PDB entry 1U0U | X-ray diffraction, 2.11 A resolution | chains A and B

== Chain A (and B) ==
Protein: Dihydropinosylvin synthase
Organism: Pinus sylvestris
Notes: EC 2.3.1.-; chain B of this document is another copy of the same molecule, construct and numbering; everything in this record applies to it too
UniProt: Q02323 (DPSS_PINSY); residue numbers follow UniProt; this construct covers 1-393
Chain sequence (397 residues; each row starts with the number of its first residue; numbers below 1 keep their minus sign (Gly-3 is residue -3)):
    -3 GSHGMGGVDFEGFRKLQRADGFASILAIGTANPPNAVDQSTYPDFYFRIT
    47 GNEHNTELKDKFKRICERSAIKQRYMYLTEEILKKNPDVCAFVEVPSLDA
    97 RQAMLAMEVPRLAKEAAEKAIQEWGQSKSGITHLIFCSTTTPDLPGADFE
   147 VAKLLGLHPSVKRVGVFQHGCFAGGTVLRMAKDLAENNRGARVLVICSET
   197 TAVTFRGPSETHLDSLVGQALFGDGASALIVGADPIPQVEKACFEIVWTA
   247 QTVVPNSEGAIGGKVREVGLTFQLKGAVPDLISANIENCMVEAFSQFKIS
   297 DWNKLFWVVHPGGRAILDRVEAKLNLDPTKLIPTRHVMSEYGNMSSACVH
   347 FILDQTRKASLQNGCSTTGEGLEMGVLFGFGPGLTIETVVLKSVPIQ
Not modelled in the structure: -3 to 4
Construct notes: cloning artifact (-3 to 0)
Swiss-Prot annotation at these positions:
  - active site: Cys167
  - binding site (substrate): Lys57 to Arg60, Leu270, Gly308 to Arg310
  - mutagenesis: His165 (H165Q: Reduced activity)
What the authors report for this chain:
  - self-association interface (contacts with another copy of this molecule): Leu140

== Interface between chain A and chain B ==
Contacting residue pairs (127):
  Phe6(A) - Phe18(B)  hydrophobic
  Phe6(A) - Lys388(B)
  Phe9(A) - Phe18(B)  hydrophobic
  Phe9(A) - Val243(B)
  Phe9(A) - Gln292(B)
  Phe9(A) - Phe293(B)  hydrophobic
  Arg10(A) - Asp16(B)
  Arg10(A) - Gly17(B)
  Arg10(A) - Phe18(B)
  Arg10(A) - Glu182(B)  salt bridge
  Gln13(A) - Phe18(B)
  Gln13(A) - Lys178(B)  hydrogen bond
  Gln13(A) - Val243(B)  hydrogen bond (side chain-backbone)
  Gln13(A) - Trp244(B)
  Arg14(A) - Arg14(B)
  Arg14(A) - Ala15(B)  hydrogen bond (side chain-backbone)
  Ala15(A) - Arg14(B)
  Gly17(A) - Arg10(B)
  Phe18(A) - Phe6(B)  hydrophobic
  Phe18(A) - Phe9(B)  hydrophobic
  Phe18(A) - Arg10(B)
  Pro92(A) - Glu263(B)
  Ser93(A) - Glu263(B)
  Leu94(A) - Leu94(B)  hydrophobic
  Leu94(A) - Arg262(B)
  Leu94(A) - Glu263(B)  hydrogen bond (backbone-side chain)
  Asp95(A) - Arg262(B)
  Asp95(A) - Glu263(B)  hydrogen bond (side chain-backbone)
  Gln98(A) - Val261(B)
  Gln98(A) - Arg262(B)
  Thr137(A) - Gln164(B)
  Pro138(A) - Lys260(B)
  Pro138(A) - Val261(B)  hydrogen bond (backbone-backbone)
  Pro138(A) - Arg262(B)  hydrogen bond (backbone-side chain)
  Asp139(A) - Gln164(B)
  Asp139(A) - Gly259(B)
  Asp139(A) - Lys260(B)
  Asp139(A) - Arg262(B)  salt bridge
  Leu140(A) - Thr135(B)
  Leu140(A) - Gln164(B)
  Leu140(A) - Gly258(B)
  Leu140(A) - Gly259(B)  hydrogen bond (backbone-backbone)
  Leu140(A) - Pro378(B)
  Pro141(A) - Pro378(B)
  Gly142(A) - Gln164(B)
  Phe145(A) - Val249(B)  hydrophobic
  Phe145(A) - Gly379(B)
  Pro155(A) - Thr248(B)
  Pro155(A) - Val249(B)  hydrogen bond (backbone-backbone)
  Ser156(A) - Gln247(B)
  Ser156(A) - Thr248(B)
  Val157(A) - Gln247(B)
  Lys158(A) - Arg175(B)
  Lys158(A) - Gln247(B)
  Arg159(A) - Arg175(B)  hydrogen bond (backbone-side chain)
  Arg159(A) - Gln247(B)  hydrogen bond (backbone-side chain)
  Arg159(A) - Val249(B)
  Arg159(A) - Thr381(B)  hydrogen bond
  Val160(A) - His165(B)
  Val160(A) - Met176(B)  hydrophobic
  Gly161(A) - His165(B)  hydrogen bond (backbone-side chain)
  Phe163(A) - Phe163(B)
  Gln164(A) - Thr137(B)  hydrogen bond (side chain-backbone)
  Gln164(A) - Pro138(B)
  Gln164(A) - Asp139(B)  hydrogen bond (side chain-backbone)
  Gln164(A) - Leu140(B)
  Gln164(A) - Gly142(B)
  His165(A) - Leu140(B)
  His165(A) - Val160(B)
  His165(A) - Gly161(B)  hydrogen bond (side chain-backbone)
  Gly166(A) - Leu140(B)
  Arg175(A) - Lys158(B)
  Arg175(A) - Arg159(B)  hydrogen bond (side chain-backbone)
  Arg175(A) - Val160(B)
  Met176(A) - Val160(B)  hydrophobic
  Lys178(A) - Gln13(B)  hydrogen bond
  Lys178(A) - Asn183(B)
  Asp179(A) - Asp179(B)
  Asp179(A) - Leu180(B)
  Asp179(A) - Asn183(B)
  Asp179(A) - Asn184(B)  hydrogen bond
  Leu180(A) - Asp179(B)
  Glu182(A) - Arg10(B)  salt bridge
  Glu182(A) - Asn183(B)
  Asn183(A) - Lys178(B)
  Asn183(A) - Asp179(B)  hydrogen bond
  Asn183(A) - Glu182(B)  hydrogen bond
  Asn184(A) - Asp179(B)  hydrogen bond
  Val243(A) - Phe6(B)  hydrophobic
  Val243(A) - Phe9(B)  hydrophobic
  Val243(A) - Gln13(B)
  Ala246(A) - Lys158(B)
  Gln247(A) - Ser156(B)
  Gln247(A) - Val157(B)
  Gln247(A) - Lys158(B)
  Gln247(A) - Arg159(B)  hydrogen bond (side chain-backbone)
  Thr248(A) - Pro155(B)  hydrogen bond (side chain-backbone)
  Thr248(A) - Ser156(B)  hydrogen bond
  Val249(A) - Phe145(B)  hydrophobic
  Val249(A) - Pro155(B)  hydrogen bond (backbone-backbone)
  Val249(A) - Arg159(B)
  Glu254(A) - Lys149(B)  salt bridge
  Gly258(A) - Leu140(B)
  Gly259(A) - Asp139(B)
  Gly259(A) - Leu140(B)  hydrogen bond (backbone-backbone)
  Lys260(A) - Asp139(B)  salt bridge
  Val261(A) - Leu94(B)
  Val261(A) - Gln98(B)
  Val261(A) - Pro138(B)  hydrogen bond (backbone-backbone)
  Arg262(A) - Leu94(B)
  Arg262(A) - Asp95(B)
  Arg262(A) - Gln98(B)
  Arg262(A) - Pro138(B)  hydrogen bond (side chain-backbone)
  Arg262(A) - Asp139(B)  salt bridge
  Glu263(A) - Pro92(B)
  Glu263(A) - Ser93(B)
  Glu263(A) - Leu94(B)  hydrogen bond (side chain-backbone)
  Glu263(A) - Asp95(B)  hydrogen bond (backbone-side chain)
  Glu263(A) - Glu263(B)
  Gln292(A) - Phe9(B)
  Phe293(A) - Phe9(B)  hydrophobic
  Met370(A) - Phe6(B)  hydrophobic
  Pro378(A) - Leu140(B)
  Pro378(A) - Pro141(B)
  Gly379(A) - Phe145(B)
  Thr381(A) - Arg159(B)
  Lys388(A) - Phe6(B)
Also at the interface, not in a pair above, chain A (65 interface residues in all): Asp16, Glu146, Val162, Phe168, Trp244, Thr245, Ile257
Also at the interface, not in a pair above, chain B (66 interface residues in all): His129, Gly166, Phe168, Thr245, Glu254, Ile257, Leu266, Met370

== In short ==
65 residues of chain A face 66 of chain B across their interface, with 31 hydrogen bonds and 6 salt bridges.
Polar pairs include Arg10(A)-Glu182(B), Asp139(A)-Arg262(B) and Glu254(A)-Lys149(B). Curated annotation
(UniProt) lists active-site residue Cys167(A), 8 substrate-binding residues and one mutagenesis site on chain
A. The paper reports a self-association interface involving Leu140(A).
Both chains are Dihydropinosylvin synthase (Pinus sylvestris). Entry 1U0U (An Aldol Switch Discovered in
Stilbene Synthases Mediates Cyclization Specificity of Type III Polyketide Synthases: Pine ...) was determined
by X-ray diffraction together with 1U0V and 1U0W from the same study.
